Entry 2WDV (X-ray diffraction, 3.20 A resolution); this record covers chains B and D of the 4 polymer chains in the assembly.

Chain B:
Molecule: Succinate dehydrogenase iron-sulfur subunit
From: Escherichia coli
Notes: EC 1.3.5.1, 1.3.99.1
UniProtKB: P07014 (DHSB_ECOLI); residue numbers follow UniProt; this construct covers 1-238
Chain sequence (238 residues; each row starts with the number of its first residue):
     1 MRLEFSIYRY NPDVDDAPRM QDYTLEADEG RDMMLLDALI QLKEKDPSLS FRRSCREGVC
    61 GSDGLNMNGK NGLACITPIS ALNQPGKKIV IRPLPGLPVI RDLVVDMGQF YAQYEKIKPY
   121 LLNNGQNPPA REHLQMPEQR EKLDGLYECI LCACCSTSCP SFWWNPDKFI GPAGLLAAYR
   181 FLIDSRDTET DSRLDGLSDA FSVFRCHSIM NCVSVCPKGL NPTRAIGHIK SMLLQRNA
UniProt features mapped onto this chain:
  - binding site ([2Fe-2S] cluster): Cys-55, Cys-60, Cys-75
  - binding site ([4Fe-4S] cluster): Cys-149, Cys-152, Cys-155, Cys-216
  - binding site ([3Fe-4S] cluster): Cys-159, Cys-206, Cys-212
  - binding site (a ubiquinone): Trp-164
Ion coordination: 2Fe-2S cluster Fe: Cys-55, Cys-60, Asp-63, Cys-75; 4Fe-4S cluster Fe: Cys-149, Cys-152, Cys-155, Cys-216; 3Fe-4S cluster Fe: Cys-159, Cys-206, Cys-212
Small-molecule neighbours:
  - 3Fe-4S cluster (F3S): Cys-159, Phe-169, Pro-172, Cys-206, His-207, Ser-208, Ile-209, Met-210, Asn-211, Cys-212, Thr-223, Ile-226
  - 2Fe-2S cluster (FES): Leu-36, Arg-53, Ser-54, Cys-55, Arg-56, Gly-58, Val-59, Cys-60, Gly-61, Ser-62, Asp-63, Leu-73, Cys-75
  - 4Fe-4S cluster (SF4): Phe-110, Cys-149, Ile-150, Leu-151, Cys-152, Ala-153, Cys-154, Cys-155, Ala-173, Leu-176, Cys-216, Pro-217, Lys-218, Leu-220
What the authors report for this chain:
  - mutagenesis - K230L: decreased catalytic activity on Q1

Chain D:
Molecule: Succinate dehydrogenase hydrophobic membrane anchor protein
From: Escherichia coli
Notes: EC 1.3.5.1
UniProtKB: P0AC44 (DHSD_ECOLI); residues 1-115 here = UniProt positions 1-115
Chain sequence (115 residues; numbered 1 to 115; the number before each row is that of its first residue):
     1 MVSNASALGR NGVHDFILVR ATAIVLTLYI IYMVGFFATS GELTYEVWIG FFASAFTKVF
    61 TLLALFSILI HAWIGMWQVL TDYVKPLALR LMLQLVIVVA LVVYVIYGFV VVWGV
Unresolved in the structure: 1-10
UniProt features mapped onto this chain:
  - binding site (heme): His-71
  - binding site (a ubiquinone): Tyr-83
Ion coordination: heme Fe: His-71 (shared with 1 residue of chain C)
Small-molecule neighbours: heme (HEM): Val-19, Arg-20, Ala-23, Leu-26, Thr-27, Ile-30, Ile-68, His-71, Ala-72, Gly-75, Met-76, Gln-78, Val-79

Chain B / chain D interface:
Residue-residue contacts (23; chain B residue first):
  Trp-164(B) with Asp-82(D); Tyr-83(D); Lys-85(D), hydrogen bond (backbone-side chain)
  Asn-165(B) with Thr-81(D); Asp-82(D), hydrogen bond; Lys-85(D), hydrogen bond
  Ser-198(B) with Asn-11(D); Gly-12(D), hydrogen bond (backbone-backbone); Val-13(D)
  Asp-199(B) with Gly-12(D)
  Ala-200(B) with Gly-12(D); Trp-77(D), hydrophobic
  Phe-204(B) with Gly-12(D); Val-13(D); Phe-16(D), hydrophobic
  Arg-205(B) with Trp-77(D); Gln-78(D), hydrogen bond (side chain-backbone); Thr-81(D), hydrogen bond; Asp-82(D), salt bridge
  His-207(B) with Gln-78(D)
  Leu-234(B) with Val-13(D), hydrophobic
  Asn-237(B) with Val-13(D)
  Ala-238(B) with Ile-17(D), hydrophobic
Also at the interface, not in a pair above, chain B (15 interface residues in all): Ser-161, Phe-201, Lys-230, Leu-233

In short:
The interface between chain B and chain D involves 15 residues on one side and 11 on the other, with 6
hydrogen bonds and 1 salt bridge. Polar pairs include Arg-205(B)/Asp-82(D), Trp-164(B)/Lys-85(D) and
Asn-165(B)/Asp-82(D). Bound to chain B: 2Fe-2S cluster, 4Fe-4S cluster and 3Fe-4S cluster. From the paper:
K230L of chain B reduces catalytic activity on Q1.
Chain B is Succinate dehydrogenase iron-sulfur subunit and chain D is Succinate dehydrogenase hydrophobic
membrane anchor protein, both from Escherichia coli; the structure, E. coli succinate:quinone oxidoreductase
(SQR) with an empty quinone- binding pocket, was determined by X-ray diffraction, deposited together with 2WDQ
and 2WDR.
